PDB entry 3GAC | X-ray diffraction, 2.10 A resolution | chains A and B of the 3 polymer chains in the assembly

# Chain A (and B)
Molecule: Macrophage migration inhibitory factor-like protein
Organism: Plasmodium yoelii yoelii
Notes: chain B of this document is another copy of the same molecule, construct and numbering; everything in this record applies to it too
Reference sequence: Q1HEA2 (Q1HEA2_PLAYO); residues 2-116 here = UniProt positions 2-116
Chain sequence (117 residues; numbered 2 to 118; the number before each row is that of its first residue):
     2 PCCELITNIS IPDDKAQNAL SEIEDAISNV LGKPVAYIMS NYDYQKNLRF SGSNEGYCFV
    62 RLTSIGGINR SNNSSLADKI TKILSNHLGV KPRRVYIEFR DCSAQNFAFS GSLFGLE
Not modelled in the structure: 117-118 (chain B: 118)
Differences from the reference sequence: expression tag (117-118)
What the authors report for this chain:
  - binding site for 3-(4-hydroxy-phenyl)pyruvic acid: Pro-2, Lys-34, Phe-115
  - specificity-determining residues: Glu-99, Phe-108

# Chain A / chain B interface
Pairs across the interface (67):
  Gln-46(A) with Asn-42(B), hydrogen bond; Tyr-43(B); Asp-44(B), hydrogen bond
  Lys-47(A) with Asp-14(B), salt bridge
  Asn-48(A) with Asp-14(B), hydrogen bond; Ala-17(B); Gln-18(B), hydrogen bond (backbone-side chain); Leu-21(B); Asn-42(B)
  Leu-49(A) with Met-40(B), hydrophobic; Ser-41(B); Asn-42(B), hydrogen bond (backbone-side chain)
  Arg-50(A) with Gln-18(B), hydrogen bond; Leu-21(B); Ser-22(B); Glu-25(B), salt bridge; Met-40(B); Ser-41(B), hydrogen bond (backbone-backbone)
  Phe-51(A) with Ala-37(B); Tyr-38(B); Ile-39(B); Met-40(B); Phe-110(B), hydrophobic
  Ser-52(A) with Val-36(B), hydrogen bond (backbone-backbone); Ala-37(B); Ile-39(B), hydrogen bond (backbone-backbone)
  Gly-53(A) with Val-36(B)
  Asn-55(A) with Gln-18(B)
  Tyr-58(A) with Met-40(B)
  Phe-60(A) with Cys-3(B), hydrophobic; Met-40(B), hydrophobic
  Arg-62(A) with Glu-5(B), salt bridge; Arg-62(B)
  Ile-69(A) with Asn-107(B)
  Arg-71(A) with Gln-106(B); Leu-114(B); Gly-116(B), hydrogen bond (side chain-backbone); Leu-117(B)
  Asn-74(A) with Gln-106(B), hydrogen bond (side chain-backbone); Asn-107(B), hydrogen bond; Leu-114(B)
  Ser-75(A) with Leu-114(B)
  Ala-78(A) with Ala-109(B), hydrophobic; Gly-112(B)
  Asp-79(A) with Gly-112(B)
  Thr-82(A) with Gly-112(B)
  Pro-93(A) with Ser-111(B), hydrogen bond (backbone-backbone)
  Arg-94(A) with Phe-110(B); Ser-111(B), hydrogen bond (backbone-side chain)
  Val-96(A) with Ala-109(B); Phe-110(B); Ser-111(B), hydrogen bond (backbone-backbone)
  Tyr-97(A) with Cys-3(B), hydrophobic; Tyr-38(B), hydrogen bond (side chain-backbone); Phe-108(B), hydrophobic; Ala-109(B); Phe-110(B), hydrophobic; Phe-115(B), hydrophobic
  Ile-98(A) with Phe-108(B); Ala-109(B), hydrogen bond (backbone-backbone)
  Glu-99(A) with Thr-64(B); Cys-103(B); Asn-107(B); Phe-108(B)
  Phe-100(A) with Asn-107(B), hydrogen bond (backbone-backbone)
  Arg-101(A) with Arg-101(B); Asp-102(B), hydrogen bond (side chain-backbone)
Also at the interface, not in a pair above, chain A (31 interface residues in all): Ile-7, Asp-44, Asn-70, Arg-95
Also at the interface, not in a pair above, chain B (35 interface residues in all): Pro-2, Ser-113

# In short
31 residues of chain A and 35 residues of chain B are in contact; the contacts include 19 hydrogen bonds and 3
salt bridges. Polar contacts include Lys-47(A)/Asp-14(B), Arg-50(A)/Glu-25(B) and Arg-62(A)/Glu-5(B). From the
paper: a binding site for 3-(4-hydroxy-phenyl)pyruvic acid at Pro-2(A), Lys-34(A) and Phe-115(A); specificity
determinants Glu-99(A) and Phe-108(A).
Chain A and chain B are both Macrophage migration inhibitory factor-like protein (Plasmodium yoelii yoelii);
the structure, Structure of mif with HPP, was determined by X-ray diffraction (same publication as 3GAD).
